Entry 7OH9 (electron microscopy, 3.00 A resolution); this record covers chains E and I of the 13 polymer chains in the assembly.

== Chain E ==
Name: Histone H3.2
Source organism: Xenopus laevis
Reference sequence: P84233 (H32_XENLA); residues 1-135 here correspond to UniProt positions 2-136 (UniProt number = residue number + 1)
Amino-acid sequence (135 residues; each row starts with the number of its first residue):
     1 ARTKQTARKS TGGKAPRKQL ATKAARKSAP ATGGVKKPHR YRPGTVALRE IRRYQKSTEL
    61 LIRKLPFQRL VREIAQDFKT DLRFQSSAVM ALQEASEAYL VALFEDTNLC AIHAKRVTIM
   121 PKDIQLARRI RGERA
Unresolved in the structure: 1-36, 135
Differences from the reference sequence: conflict Ala102 (Gly103 in P84233)
UniProt features mapped onto this chain:
  - modified residue: Arg2 (Asymmetric dimethylarginine), Thr3 (Phosphothreonine), Lys4 (Allysine), Gln5 (5-glutamyl dopamine), Thr6 (Phosphothreonine), Arg8 (Citrulline), Lys9 (N6,N6,N6-trimethyllysine), Ser10 (ADP-ribosylserine), Thr11 (Phosphothreonine), Lys14 (N6-(2-hydroxyisobutyryl)lysine), Arg17 (Asymmetric dimethylarginine), Lys18 (N6-(2-hydroxyisobutyryl)lysine), Lys23 (N6-(2-hydroxyisobutyryl)lysine), Arg26 (Citrulline), Lys27 (N6,N6,N6-trimethyllysine), Ser28 (ADP-ribosylserine), Lys36 (N6,N6,N6-trimethyllysine), Lys37 (N6-methyllysine), Tyr41 (Phosphotyrosine), Lys56 (N6,N6,N6-trimethyllysine) and 8 more in UniProt
  - lipidation: Cys110 (S-palmitoyl cysteine)

== Chain I ==
Molecule: 145-nt DNA strand
Source organism: synthetic construct
Sequence (145 nucleotides; numbered -72 to 72; the number before each row is that of its first residue; numbers below 1 keep their minus sign (DA-72 is residue -72)):
   -72 ATCAGAATCC CGGTGCCGAG GCCGCTCAAT TGGTCGTAGA CAGCTCTAGC ACCGCTTAAA
   -12 CGCACGTACG CGCTGTCCCC CGCGTTTTAA CCGCCAAGGG GATTACTCCC TAGTCTCCAG
    48 GCACGTGTCA GATATATACA TCGAT

== Chain E / chain I interface ==
Pairs across the interface - 25 pairs, chain E then chain I:
  Arg40(E) with DG9(I), hydrogen bond to the base; DC10(I), hydrogen bond to the sugar
  Tyr41(E) with DG9(I), phosphate contact; DC10(I), hydrogen bond to the phosphate
  Arg42(E) with DG9(I), sugar contact
  Pro43(E) with DC8(I), phosphate contact; DG9(I), sugar contact
  Gly44(E) with DC8(I), phosphate contact; DG9(I), hydrogen bond to the phosphate
  Thr45(E) with DG9(I), phosphate contact
  Val46(E) with DG9(I), hydrogen bond to the phosphate; DC10(I), phosphate contact
  Ala47(E) with DG9(I), hydrogen bond to the phosphate
  Arg49(E) with DA-66(I), phosphate contact; DT-65(I), phosphate contact
  Arg63(E) with DA17(I), phosphate contact; DC18(I), salt bridge to the phosphate
  Lys64(E) with DC18(I), hydrogen bond to the phosphate
  Leu65(E) with DA17(I), phosphate contact; DC18(I), hydrogen bond to the phosphate
  Pro66(E) with DA17(I), phosphate contact
  Arg69(E) with DA17(I), salt bridge to the phosphate
  Asp81(E) with DG27(I), phosphate contact
  Arg83(E) with DG26(I), sugar contact; DG27(I), sugar contact
Interface residues without a listed pair, chain E (18 interface residues in all): His39, Glu50
Interface residues without a listed pair, chain I (10 interface residues in all): DA-67

== Summary ==
Chain E and chain I form an interface of 18 and 10 residues respectively; the contacts include 8 hydrogen
bonds and 2 salt bridges. Among the polar pairs are Arg40(E)-DG9(I), Arg40(E)-DC10(I) and Tyr41(E)-DC10(I).
Here chain E is Histone H3.2 (Xenopus laevis) and chain I is a 145-nt DNA strand (synthetic construct). Entry
7OH9 (Nucleosome with TBP and TFIIA bound at SHL -6) was determined by electron microscopy together with 7OHA,
7OHB and 7OHC from the same study.
